Entry 7UIF (electron microscopy, 4.60 A resolution (low resolution: residue-level contacts below are approximate; hydrogen-bond / salt-bridge calls are withheld)); this record covers chains P and Q of the 33 polymer chains in the assembly.

[Chain P]
Protein: Transcription initiation factor IIF subunit alpha
Source organism: Saccharomyces cerevisiae S288C
Reference sequence: P41895 (T2FA_YEAST); residues 1-735 here = UniProt positions 1-735
Sequence (735 residues; each row starts with the number of its first residue):
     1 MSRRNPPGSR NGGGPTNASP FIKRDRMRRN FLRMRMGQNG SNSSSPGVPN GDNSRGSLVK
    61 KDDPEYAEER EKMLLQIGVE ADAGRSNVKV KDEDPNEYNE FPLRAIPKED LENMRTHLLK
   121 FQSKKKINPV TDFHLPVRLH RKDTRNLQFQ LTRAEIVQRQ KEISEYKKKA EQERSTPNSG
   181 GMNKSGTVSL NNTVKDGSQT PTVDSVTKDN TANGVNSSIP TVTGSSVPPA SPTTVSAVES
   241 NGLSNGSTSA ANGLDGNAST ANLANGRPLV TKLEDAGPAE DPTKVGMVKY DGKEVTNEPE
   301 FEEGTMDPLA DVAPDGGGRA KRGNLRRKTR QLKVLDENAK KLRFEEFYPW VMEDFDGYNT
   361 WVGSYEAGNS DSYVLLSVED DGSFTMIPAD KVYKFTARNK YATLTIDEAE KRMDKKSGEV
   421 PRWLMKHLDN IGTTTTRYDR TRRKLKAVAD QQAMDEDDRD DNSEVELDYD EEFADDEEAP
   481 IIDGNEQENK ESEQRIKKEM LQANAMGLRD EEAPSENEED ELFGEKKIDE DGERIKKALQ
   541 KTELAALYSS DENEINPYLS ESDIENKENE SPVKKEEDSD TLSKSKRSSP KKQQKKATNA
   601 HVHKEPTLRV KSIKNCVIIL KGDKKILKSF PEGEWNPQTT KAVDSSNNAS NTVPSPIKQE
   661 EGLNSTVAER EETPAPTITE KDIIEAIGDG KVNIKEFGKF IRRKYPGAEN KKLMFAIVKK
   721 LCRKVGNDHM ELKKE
Disordered / not traced: 1-94, 143-344, 400-735
Curated features (UniProtKB/Swiss-Prot):
  - modified residue: Ser198 (Phosphoserine), Thr200 (Phosphothreonine), Ser515 (Phosphoserine), Ser560 (Phosphoserine), Ser562 (Phosphoserine), Ser571 (Phosphoserine), Ser655 (Phosphoserine)

[Chain Q]
Protein: Transcription initiation factor IIF subunit beta
Source organism: Saccharomyces cerevisiae S288C
Notes: EC 3.6.4.12
Reference sequence: P41896 (T2FB_YEAST); numbering as in UniProt (aligned over 1-400)
Sequence (400 residues; row label = number of the first residue in the row):
     1 MSSGSAGAPA LSNNSTNSVA KEKSGNISGD EYLSQEEEVF DGNDIENNET KVYEESLDLD
    61 LERSNRQVWL VRLPMFLAEK WRDRNNLHGQ ELGKIRINKD GSKITLLLNE NDNDSIPHEY
   121 DLELTKKVVE NEYVFTEQNL KKYQQRKKEL EADPEKQRQA YLKKQEREEE LKKKQQQQKR
   181 RNNRKKFNHR VMTDRDGRDR YIPYVKTIPK KTAIVGTVCH ECQVMPSMND PNYHKIVEQR
   241 RNIVKLNNKE RITTLDETVG VTMSHTGMSM RSDNSNFLKV GREKAKSNIK SIRMPKKEIL
   301 DYLFKLFDEY DYWSLKGLKE RTRQPEAHLK ECLDKVATLV KKGPYAFKYT LRPEYKKLKE
   361 EERKATLGEL ADEQTGSAGD NAQGDAEADL EDEIEMEDVV
Disordered / not traced: 1-55, 140-208, 250-400
Curated features (UniProtKB/Swiss-Prot):
  - modified residue (Phosphoserine): Ser28, Ser34, Ser56

[Chain P / chain Q interface]
Residue-residue contacts (71; chain P residue first):
  Pro95(P) - Asn98(Q)
  Glu97(P) - Ile97(Q)
  Glu97(P) - Asn98(Q)
  Glu97(P) - Lys99(Q)
  Tyr98(P) - Arg96(Q)
  Tyr98(P) - Ile97(Q)
  Asn99(P) - Ile95(Q)
  Asn99(P) - Ile97(Q)
  Glu100(P) - Lys94(Q)
  Glu100(P) - Arg96(Q)
  Phe101(P) - Lys94(Q)
  Pro102(P) - Glu91(Q)
  Pro102(P) - Lys94(Q)
  Leu103(P) - Gln90(Q)
  Leu103(P) - Glu91(Q)
  Leu103(P) - Leu92(Q)
  Leu103(P) - Gly93(Q)
  Leu103(P) - Lys94(Q)
  Arg104(P) - Gly89(Q)
  Arg104(P) - Gln90(Q)
  Ala105(P) - Asn86(Q)
  Ala105(P) - Leu87(Q)
  Ala105(P) - Gly89(Q)
  Ile106(P) - Leu87(Q)
  Pro107(P) - Leu87(Q)
  Pro107(P) - His88(Q)
  Lys108(P) - Arg84(Q)
  Lys108(P) - His88(Q)
  Asn113(P) - Gln138(Q)
  Asn113(P) - Asn139(Q)
  Met114(P) - Thr136(Q)
  Met114(P) - Glu137(Q)
  Met114(P) - Gln138(Q)
  Arg115(P) - Glu137(Q)
  Thr116(P) - Phe135(Q)
  Thr116(P) - Glu137(Q)
  His117(P) - Glu137(Q)
  Leu119(P) - Phe135(Q)
  Leu119(P) - Glu137(Q)
  Leu119(P) - Thr212(Q)
  Lys120(P) - Asn131(Q)
  Lys120(P) - Glu132(Q)
  Phe121(P) - Asn131(Q)
  Lys125(P) - Asn131(Q)
  Lys126(P) - Asn131(Q)
  Lys126(P) - Tyr133(Q)
  Lys126(P) - Thr217(Q)
  Ile127(P) - Tyr133(Q)
  Asn128(P) - Tyr133(Q)
  Pro129(P) - Leu61(Q)
  Val130(P) - Leu61(Q)
  Leu135(P) - Leu59(Q)
  Val137(P) - Leu57(Q)
  Arg138(P) - Leu57(Q)
  Ser370(P) - Met75(Q)
  Asp371(P) - Arg72(Q)
  Ser372(P) - Arg72(Q)
  Ser372(P) - Ala78(Q)
  Ser372(P) - Arg82(Q)
  Tyr373(P) - Leu70(Q)
  Tyr373(P) - Arg72(Q)
  Tyr373(P) - Arg82(Q)
  Val374(P) - Arg82(Q)
  Leu375(P) - Val134(Q)
  Leu375(P) - Phe135(Q)
  Leu376(P) - Val68(Q)
  Leu376(P) - Trp69(Q)
  Leu376(P) - Val71(Q)
  Phe384(P) - Trp69(Q)
  Pro388(P) - Arg82(Q)
  Ala389(P) - Arg82(Q)
Other interface residues (no listed pair), chain P (48 interface residues in all): Asn96, Glu109, Leu111, Pro136, Leu139, Val378, Met386, Ile387
Other interface residues (no listed pair), chain Q (45 interface residues in all): Asp58, Arg66, Gln67, Leu73, Trp81, Asn85, Leu106, Glu130

[Summary]
Chain P and chain Q form an interface of 48 and 45 residues respectively.
Chain P is Transcription initiation factor IIF subunit alpha and chain Q is Transcription initiation factor
IIF subunit beta, both from Saccharomyces cerevisiae S288C; the structure, Mediator-PIC Early (Core B), was
determined by electron microscopy (same publication as 7UI9, 7UIC, 7UIG, 7UIK, 7UIL and 7UIO).
